PDB entry 9FFM | electron microscopy, 3.00 A resolution | chains B and F of the 6 polymer chains in the assembly

== Chain B ==
Protein: Gamma-aminobutyric acid receptor subunit beta-3
Organism: Homo sapiens
Reference sequence: P28472 (GBRB3_HUMAN); residues 1-448 here correspond to UniProt positions 26-473 (UniProt number = residue number + 25)
Sequence (395 residues; numbered -53 to 448; 107 numbers in that range are skipped by the numbering (no residue carries them; nothing is unmodelled there); the number before each row is that of its first residue; numbers below 1 keep their minus sign (Met-53 is residue -53)):
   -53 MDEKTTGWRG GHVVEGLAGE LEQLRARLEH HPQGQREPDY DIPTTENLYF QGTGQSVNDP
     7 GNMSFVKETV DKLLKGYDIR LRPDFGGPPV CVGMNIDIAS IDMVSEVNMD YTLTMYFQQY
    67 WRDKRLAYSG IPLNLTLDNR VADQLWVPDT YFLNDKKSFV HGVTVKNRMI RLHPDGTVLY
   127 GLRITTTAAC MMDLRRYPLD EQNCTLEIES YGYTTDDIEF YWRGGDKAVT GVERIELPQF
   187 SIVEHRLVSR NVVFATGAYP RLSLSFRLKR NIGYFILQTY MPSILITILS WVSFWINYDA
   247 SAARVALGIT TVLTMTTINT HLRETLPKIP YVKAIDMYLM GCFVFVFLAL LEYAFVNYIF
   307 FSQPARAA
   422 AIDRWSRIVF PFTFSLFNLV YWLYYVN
Unresolved in the structure: -53 to 7, 448
Differences from the reference sequence: initiating methionine (-53); expression tag (-52 to 0); linker (308-314)
Disulfides: Cys136-Cys150
Covalently attached groups: N-acetylglucosamine (NAG) linked to Asn80; glycan linked to Asn149
Swiss-Prot annotation at these positions:
  - binding site (benzamidine): Asp95 to Tyr97, Glu155 to Tyr157, Phe200
  - binding site (4-aminobutanoate): Tyr97, Glu155, Tyr157, Thr202
  - binding site (histamine): Tyr97, Ser156, Tyr157, Thr202
  - glycosylation (N-linked (GlcNAc...) asparagine): Asn8, Asn80, Asn149

== Chain F ==
Protein: Megabody25, Outer membrane protein
Organism: Lama glama
Reference sequence: B5Z8H1 (B5Z8H1_HELPG); the construct has insertions or renumbered stretches relative to UniProt, so the offset changes along the chain: 14-234 = UniProt 226-446; 235-403 = UniProt 53-221
Sequence (522 residues; numbered 2 to 523; the number before each row is that of its first residue):
     2 QVQLVESGGG LVQTKTTTSV IDTTNDAQNL LTQAQTIVNT LKDYCPILIA KSSSSNGGTN
    62 NANTPSWQTA GGGKNSCATF GAEFSAASDM INNAQKIVQE TQQLSANQPK NITQPHNLNL
   122 NSPSSLTALA QKMLKNAQSQ AEILKLANQV ESDFNKLSSG HLKDYIGKCD ASAISSANMT
   182 MQNQKNNWGN GCAGVEETQS LLKTSAADFN NQTPQINQAQ NLANTLIQEL GNNTYEQLSR
   242 LLTNDNGTNS KTSAQAINQA VNNLNERAKT LAGGTTNSPA YQATLLALRS VLGLWNSMGY
   302 AVICGGYTKS PGENNQKDFH YTDENGNGTT INCGGSTNSN GTHSYNGTNT LKADKNVSLS
   362 IEQYEKIHEA YQILSKALKQ AGLAPLNSKG EKLEAHVTTS KYGSLRLSCA ASGHTFNYPI
   422 MGWFRQAPGK EREFVGAISW SGGSTSYADS VKDRFTISRD NAKNTVYLEM NNLKPEDTAV
   482 YYCAAKGRYS GGLYYPTNYD YWGQGTQVTV SSHHHHHHEP EA
Unresolved in the structure: 10-405, 511-523
Disulfides: Cys410-Cys484

== Interface between chain B and chain F ==
Residue-residue contacts (9; chain B residue first):
  Lys173(B) - Asp450(F)  salt bridge
  Lys173(B) - Lys453(F)
  Glu179(B) - Ile421(F)
  Glu179(B) - Ser440(F)
  Glu179(B) - Leu494(F)
  Arg180(B) - Gly492(F)  hydrogen bond (side chain-backbone)
  Glu182(B) - Pro420(F)
  Glu182(B) - Arg489(F)  salt bridge
  Ser187(B) - Gly443(F)
Also at the interface, not in a pair above, chain B (7 interface residues in all): Val178, Ile188
Also at the interface, not in a pair above, chain F (10 interface residues in all): Ser445

== In short ==
The interface between chain B and chain F involves 7 residues on one side and 10 on the other; the contacts
include 1 hydrogen bond and 2 salt bridges. Polar pairs include Lys173(B)-Asp450(F), Glu182(B)-Arg489(F) and
Arg180(B)-Gly492(F). N-acetylglucosamine is covalently linked to Asn80(B).
Here chain B is Gamma-aminobutyric acid receptor subunit beta-3 (Homo sapiens) and chain F is Megabody25,
Outer membrane protein (Lama glama). Entry 9FFM (Cryo-EM structure of the alpha1beta3 GABA(A) receptor in
complex with Mb25 in the resting state) was determined by electron microscopy.
